Entry 1AZ0 (X-ray diffraction, 2.00 A resolution); this record covers chains C and B of the 4 polymer chains in the assembly.

[Chain C]
Molecule: 11-nt DNA strand
Sequence (11 nucleotides; numbered 901 to 911; the number before each row is that of its first residue):
   901 AAAGATATCTT
Ion coordination: Ca2+: DA907 (shared with 2 residues of chain A)

[Chain B]
Molecule: Protein (type II restriction enzyme ecorv)
From: Escherichia coli
Notes: EC 3.1.21.4
UniProtKB: P04390 (T2E5_ECOLI); residues 2-245 here correspond to UniProt positions 1-244 (UniProt number = residue number - 1)
Chain sequence (244 residues; each row starts with the number of its first residue):
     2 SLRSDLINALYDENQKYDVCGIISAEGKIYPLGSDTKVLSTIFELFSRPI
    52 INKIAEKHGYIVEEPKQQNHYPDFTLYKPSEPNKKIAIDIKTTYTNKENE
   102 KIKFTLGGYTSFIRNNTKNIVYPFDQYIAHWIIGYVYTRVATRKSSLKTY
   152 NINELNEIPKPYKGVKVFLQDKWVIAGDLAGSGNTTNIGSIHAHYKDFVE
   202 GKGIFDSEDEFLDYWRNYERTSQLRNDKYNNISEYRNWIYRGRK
Not modelled in the structure: 15-18, 98-102, 142-146, 154
Ion coordination: Ca2+: Asp74, Asp90 (shared with 1 residue of chain D)

[Interface between chain C and chain B]
Residue-residue contacts (18):
  DA901(C) - Leu180(B)  sugar contact
  DA902(C) - Leu180(B)  phosphate contact
  DA902(C) - Ser223(B)  hydrogen bond to the phosphate
  DA902(C) - Arg226(B)  hydrogen bond to the phosphate
  DA902(C) - Asn231(B)  phosphate contact
  DA903(C) - Gly184(B)  base contact
  DA903(C) - Thr222(B)  phosphate contact
  DA903(C) - Ser223(B)  hydrogen bond to the phosphate
  DG904(C) - Ser183(B)  base contact
  DG904(C) - Gly184(B)  hydrogen bond to the base
  DG904(C) - Asn185(B)  hydrogen bond to the base
  DA905(C) - Asn185(B)  hydrogen bond to the base
  DA905(C) - Thr186(B)  base contact
  DC909(C) - Gln69(B)  phosphate contact
  DC909(C) - Asn70(B)  hydrogen bond to the base
  DT910(C) - Gln68(B)  phosphate contact
  DT910(C) - Gln69(B)  hydrogen bond to the phosphate
  DT910(C) - Asn70(B)  hydrogen bond to the sugar
Other interface residues (no listed pair), chain B (15 interface residues in all): Gly182, Tyr219, Arg221

[Overview]
Chain C and chain B form an interface of 7 and 15 residues respectively; the contacts include 9 hydrogen
bonds. Polar contacts include DG904(C)-Gly184(B), DG904(C)-Asn185(B) and DA905(C)-Asn185(B). Asp74(B) and
Asp90(B) form the Ca2+ site.
Chain C is an 11-nt DNA strand and chain B is Protein (type II restriction enzyme ecorv) (Escherichia coli);
the structure, Ecorv endonuclease/DNA complex, was determined by X-ray diffraction (same publication as 1AZ3
and 1AZ4).
